Entry 8AS9 (X-ray diffraction, 3.40 A resolution); this record covers chains A and D of the 4 polymer chains in the assembly.

Chain A:
Molecule: B-cell lymphoma 6 protein
From: Homo sapiens
Reference sequence: P41182 (BCL6_HUMAN); residues 6-129 here = UniProt positions 6-129
Amino-acid sequence (137 residues; each row starts with the number of its first residue; numbers below 1 keep their minus sign (Gly-7 is residue -7)):
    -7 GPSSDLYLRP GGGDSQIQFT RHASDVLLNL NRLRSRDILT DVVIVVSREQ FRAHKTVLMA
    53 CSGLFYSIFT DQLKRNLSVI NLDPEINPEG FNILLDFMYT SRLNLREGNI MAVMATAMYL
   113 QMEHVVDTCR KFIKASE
Unresolved in the structure: -7 to 6, 128-129
Differences from the reference sequence: expression tag (-7 to 5); engineered mutation Gln8 (Cys in P41182), Arg67 (Cys in P41182), Asn84 (Cys in P41182)
Curated features (UniProtKB/Swiss-Prot):
  - mutagenesis: Asn21 (N21K: Abolishes interaction with NCOR2 and HDAC2, no effect on interaction with CTBP1 and transcriptional autoinhibition; when associated with A-116 and 376-Q--Q-379), Ser59 (S59A: Abolished ubiquitination by the SCF(FBXL17) complex), His116 (H116A: Abolishes interaction with NCOR2 and HDAC2, no effect on interaction with CTBP1 and transcriptional autoinhibition; when associated with K-21 and 376-Q--Q-379)

Chain D:
Molecule: KN-motif NCoR1 BBD fusion, Nuclear receptor corepressor 1
Reference sequence: chimeric construct of Q8BRZ8, O75376: residues 1-31 from Q8BRZ8 (Q8BRZ8_MOUSE) positions 30-60 (UniProt number = residue number + 29); residues 36-51 from O75376 positions 1341-1356 (UniProt number = residue number + 1305)
Amino-acid sequence (51 residues; numbered 1 to 51; the number before each row is that of its first residue):
     1 PYFVETPYGF QLDLDFVKYV DDIQKGNTIK KGGGGITTIK EMGRSIHEIP R
Unresolved in the structure: 27-35
Differences from the reference sequence: linker (32-35)
What the authors report for this chain:
  - contacts within the chain: Leu12-Leu14 (hydrophobic contact)
  - mutagenesis - L12E, L14E, F16E, V20E: abolished localization
  - mutagenesis - L12E, F16E: abolished binding to Talin-1

How chain A and chain D interact:
Contacting residue pairs (15; chain A residue first):
  Met51(A) - His47(D)  hydrogen bond (backbone-side chain)
  Ala52(A) - Ile46(D)
  Ala52(A) - His47(D)
  Cys53(A) - Ile46(D)  hydrophobic
  Cys53(A) - His47(D)
  Ser54(A) - His47(D)
  Gly55(A) - His47(D)
  Tyr58(A) - Ile49(D)
  Phe89(A) - Ser45(D)
  Arg94(A) - Gln24(D)
  His116(A) - Arg44(D)  hydrogen bond (side chain-backbone)
  His116(A) - Ser45(D)
  His116(A) - Ile46(D)
  Val117(A) - Ser45(D)
  Phe124(A) - Ile39(D)  hydrophobic
Also at the interface, not in a pair above, chain A (12 interface residues in all): Met114

Summary:
12 residues of chain A and 7 residues of chain D are in contact; the contacts include 2 hydrogen bonds. Polar
pairs include Met51(A)-His47(D) and His116(A)-Arg44(D). The paper reports that L12E, L14E and F16E of chain D,
among others, abolish localization; contacts within the chain involving Leu12(D) and Leu14(D).
Here chain A is B-cell lymphoma 6 protein (Homo sapiens) and chain D is KN-motif NCoR1 BBD fusion, Nuclear
receptor corepressor 1. Entry 8AS9 (Crystal structure of the talin-KANK1 complex) was determined by X-ray
diffraction.
